Entry 8DS7 (X-ray diffraction, 1.88 A resolution); this record covers chains L and H of the 3 polymer chains in the assembly.

[Chain L]
Name: IgG light chain Fab
Organism: Mus musculus
Notes: antibody fragment or engineered binder
Sequence (219 residues; numbered 1 to 219; the number before each row is that of its first residue):
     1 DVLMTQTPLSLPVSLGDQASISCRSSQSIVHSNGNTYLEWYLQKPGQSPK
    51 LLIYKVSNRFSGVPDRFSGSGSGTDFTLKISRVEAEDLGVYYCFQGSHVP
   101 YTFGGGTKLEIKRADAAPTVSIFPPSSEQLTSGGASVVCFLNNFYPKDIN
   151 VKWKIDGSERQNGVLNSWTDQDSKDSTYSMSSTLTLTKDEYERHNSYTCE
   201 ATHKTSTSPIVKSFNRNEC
Disulfides: Cys-23/Cys-93, Cys-139/Cys-199

[Chain H]
Name: IgG heavy chain Fab
Organism: Mus musculus
Notes: antibody fragment or engineered binder
Sequence (216 residues; row label = number of the first residue in the row):
     1 EVQLQQSGPVLVKPGASVKMSCKASGYTFTDYYMNWVKQSHGKSLEWIGV
    51 INPYNGDTSYNQKFKGKATLTVDKSSSTAYMELNSLTSEDSAVYYCARYY
   101 GSWFAYWGQGTLITVSTAKTTPPSVYPLAPGCGDATGSSVTLGCLVKGYF
   151 PESVTVTWNSGSLSSSVHTFPALLQSGLYTMSSSVTVPSSTWPSQTVTCS
   201 VAHPASSTTVDKKLEP
Unresolved in the structure: 133-134
Disulfides: Cys-22/Cys-96, Cys-144/Cys-199

[How chain L and chain H interact]
Inter-chain disulfides: Cys-219(L)/Cys-132(H)
Contacting residue pairs - 76 pairs, chain L then chain H:
  Tyr-37(L) with Trp-103(H), hydrophobic
  Glu-39(L) with Ser-102(H); Trp-103(H), hydrogen bond (side chain-backbone)
  Tyr-41(L) with Phe-104(H), hydrogen bond (side chain-backbone); Trp-107(H)
  Gln-43(L) with Gln-39(H), hydrogen bond; Tyr-95(H), hydrogen bond
  Gln-47(L) with Tyr-95(H)
  Ser-48(L) with Tyr-95(H); Gly-108(H), hydrogen bond (side chain-backbone); Gln-109(H)
  Pro-49(L) with Leu-45(H), hydrophobic; Tyr-95(H); Trp-107(H)
  Leu-51(L) with Ser-102(H); Phe-104(H); Ala-105(H), hydrophobic
  Tyr-54(L) with Ser-102(H)
  Phe-60(L) with Ala-105(H)
  Tyr-92(L) with Gln-39(H), hydrogen bond; Lys-43(H); Ser-44(H); Leu-45(H), hydrophobic
  Phe-94(L) with Trp-103(H); Phe-104(H), hydrophobic
  Gly-96(L) with Trp-103(H)
  Pro-100(L) with Trp-47(H), hydrophobic; Asn-61(H)
  Tyr-101(L) with Trp-47(H); Trp-103(H)
  Phe-103(L) with Leu-45(H); Phe-104(H), hydrophobic
  Gly-104(L) with Ser-44(H), hydrogen bond (backbone-side chain)
  Gly-105(L) with Ser-44(H)
  Ser-121(L) with Thr-141(H)
  Phe-123(L) with Leu-128(H); Ala-129(H); Pro-130(H); Thr-141(H)
  Pro-124(L) with Ala-129(H); Gly-131(H)
  Ser-126(L) with Tyr-126(H); Pro-127(H)
  Glu-128(L) with Tyr-126(H); Pro-127(H); Lys-212(H)
  Gln-129(L) with Tyr-126(H); Lys-147(H)
  Ser-132(L) with Tyr-126(H)
  Ser-136(L) with Leu-145(H); Lys-147(H)
  Phe-140(L) with Leu-128(H), hydrophobic; Phe-170(H), hydrophobic; Ser-182(H); Ser-183(H); Ser-184(H)
  Asn-142(L) with His-168(H); Phe-170(H); Ser-184(H), hydrogen bond
  Asn-143(L) with His-168(H), hydrogen bond
  Leu-165(L) with Leu-173(H), hydrophobic; Gln-175(H)
  Asn-166(L) with Leu-173(H)
  Ser-167(L) with Phe-170(H); Pro-171(H), hydrogen bond (side chain-backbone)
  Trp-168(L) with Pro-171(H)
  Thr-169(L) with Thr-169(H); Phe-170(H)
  Ser-179(L) with His-168(H), hydrogen bond; Phe-170(H)
  Met-180(L) with Phe-170(H)
  Ser-181(L) with Phe-170(H); Ser-182(H)
  Thr-185(L) with Gln-175(H)
  Glu-218(L) with Cys-132(H)
  Cys-219(L) with Cys-132(H), disulfide
Interface residues without a listed pair, chain L (44 interface residues in all): Lys-50, Val-99, Ile-122, Val-138
Interface residues without a listed pair, chain H (43 interface residues in all): Asn-35, Val-37, Glu-46, Ser-59, Tyr-100, Tyr-106, Gly-110, Leu-142, Gly-143

[In short]
Chain L and chain H form an interface of 44 and 43 residues respectively; the contacts include 1 disulfide
bond and 11 hydrogen bonds. Polar contacts include Glu-39(L)/Trp-103(H), Tyr-41(L)/Phe-104(H) and
Gln-43(L)/Gln-39(H).
Here chain L is IgG light chain Fab and chain H is IgG heavy chain Fab, both from Mus musculus. Entry 8DS7
(Tumor-activated antibody derivatives targeting CTLA4) was determined by X-ray diffraction.
